Entry 4AEZ (X-ray diffraction, 2.30 A resolution); this record covers chains A and C of the 3 polymer chains in the assembly.

# Chain A
Protein: Wd repeat-containing protein SLP1
Source organism: Schizosaccharomyces pombe
UniProt: P78972 (SLP1_SCHPO); residues 88-488 here = UniProt positions 88-488
Sequence (401 residues; numbered 88 to 488; the number before each row is that of its first residue):
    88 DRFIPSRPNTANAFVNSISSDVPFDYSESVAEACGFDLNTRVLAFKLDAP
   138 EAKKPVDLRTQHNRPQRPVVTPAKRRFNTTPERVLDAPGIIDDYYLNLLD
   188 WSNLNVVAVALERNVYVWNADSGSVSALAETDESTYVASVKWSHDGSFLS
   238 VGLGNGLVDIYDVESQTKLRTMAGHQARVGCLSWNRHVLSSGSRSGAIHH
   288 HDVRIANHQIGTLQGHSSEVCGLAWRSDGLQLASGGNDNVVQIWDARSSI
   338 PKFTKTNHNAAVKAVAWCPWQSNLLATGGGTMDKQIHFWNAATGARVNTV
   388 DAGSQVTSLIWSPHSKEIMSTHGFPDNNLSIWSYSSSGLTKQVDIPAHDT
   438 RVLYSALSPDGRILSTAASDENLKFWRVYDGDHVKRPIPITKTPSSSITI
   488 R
Unresolved in the structure: 88-124, 145-161, 468-488

# Chain C
Protein: Mitotic spindle checkpoint component MAD3
Source organism: Schizosaccharomyces pombe
UniProt: O59767 (MAD3_SCHPO); residues 1-223 here = UniProt positions 1-223
Sequence (223 residues; numbered 1 to 223; the number before each row is that of its first residue):
     1 MEPLDAGKNWVHMDVIEQSKENIEPRKAGHSASALAKSSSRNHTEKEVAG
    51 LQKERMGHERKIETSESLDDPLQVWIDYIKWTLDNFPQGETKTSGLVTLL
   101 ERCTREFVRNPLYKDDVRYLRIWMQYVNYIDEPVELFSFLAHHHIGQESS
   151 IFYEEYANYFESRGLFQKADEVYQKGKRMKAKPFLRFQQKYQQFTHRWLE
   201 FAPQSFSSNTNSVNPLQTTFEST
Unresolved in the structure: 1-8

# How chain A and chain C interact
Residue-residue contacts (48):
  K141(A) - Q189(C)
  P142(A) - H196(C)  hydrogen bond (backbone-side chain)
  V143(A) - E200(C)
  I178(A) - H43(C)
  D179(A) - Q88(C)  hydrogen bond
  D179(A) - T91(C)
  D180(A) - N22(C)  hydrogen bond
  D180(A) - H43(C)  salt bridge
  Y181(A) - E21(C)
  Y181(A) - N22(C)  hydrogen bond (backbone-side chain)
  Y182(A) - Q18(C)  hydrogen bond (side chain-backbone)
  Y182(A) - S19(C)
  Y182(A) - K20(C)
  Y182(A) - E21(C)  hydrogen bond (side chain-backbone)
  Y182(A) - N22(C)
  R200(A) - E45(C)  salt bridge
  E220(A) - T44(C)
  S221(A) - T44(C)
  T222(A) - T44(C)
  Y223(A) - N42(C)
  Y223(A) - H43(C)
  R281(A) - Q18(C)
  R281(A) - S39(C)  hydrogen bond (side chain-backbone)
  N324(A) - E17(C)  hydrogen bond (side chain-backbone)
  N324(A) - Q18(C)
  N324(A) - K20(C)  hydrogen bond (backbone-side chain)
  N326(A) - K20(C)  hydrogen bond
  A347(A) - E21(C)
  A348(A) - K20(C)
  A348(A) - E21(C)  hydrogen bond (backbone-side chain)
  G367(A) - E21(C)
  T368(A) - E21(C)  hydrogen bond (backbone-side chain)
  T368(A) - P25(C)
  Q392(A) - E21(C)  hydrogen bond (side chain-backbone)
  F411(A) - E21(C)
  F411(A) - N22(C)
  F411(A) - I23(C)
  F411(A) - E24(C)
  F411(A) - P25(C)
  F411(A) - Q88(C)
  T437(A) - E90(C)
  T437(A) - T91(C)
  R438(A) - E21(C)  hydrogen bond (side chain-backbone)
  R438(A) - N22(C)  hydrogen bond
  R438(A) - Q88(C)
  S456(A) - T91(C)
  S456(A) - K92(C)  hydrogen bond (backbone-backbone)
  E458(A) - K92(C)  salt bridge
Also at the interface, not in a pair above, chain A (28 interface residues in all): D144, D457

# Overview
The interface between chain A and chain C involves 28 residues on one side and 21 on the other; the contacts
include 16 hydrogen bonds and 3 salt bridges. Polar pairs include D180(A)-H43(C), R200(A)-E45(C) and
E458(A)-K92(C).
Here chain A is Wd repeat-containing protein SLP1 and chain C is Mitotic spindle checkpoint component MAD3,
both from Schizosaccharomyces pombe. Entry 4AEZ (Crystal Structure of Mitotic Checkpoint Complex) was
determined by X-ray diffraction.
